Entry 7FD4 (electron microscopy, 2.40 A resolution); this record covers chains B and S of the 7 polymer chains in the assembly.

== Chain B ==
Molecule: Lon protease
Organism: Meiothermus taiwanensis
Notes: EC 3.4.21.53
UniProt: A0A059VAZ3 (A0A059VAZ3_9DEIN); numbering as in UniProt (aligned over 1-793)
Amino-acid sequence (793 residues; numbered 1 to 793; the number before each row is that of its first residue):
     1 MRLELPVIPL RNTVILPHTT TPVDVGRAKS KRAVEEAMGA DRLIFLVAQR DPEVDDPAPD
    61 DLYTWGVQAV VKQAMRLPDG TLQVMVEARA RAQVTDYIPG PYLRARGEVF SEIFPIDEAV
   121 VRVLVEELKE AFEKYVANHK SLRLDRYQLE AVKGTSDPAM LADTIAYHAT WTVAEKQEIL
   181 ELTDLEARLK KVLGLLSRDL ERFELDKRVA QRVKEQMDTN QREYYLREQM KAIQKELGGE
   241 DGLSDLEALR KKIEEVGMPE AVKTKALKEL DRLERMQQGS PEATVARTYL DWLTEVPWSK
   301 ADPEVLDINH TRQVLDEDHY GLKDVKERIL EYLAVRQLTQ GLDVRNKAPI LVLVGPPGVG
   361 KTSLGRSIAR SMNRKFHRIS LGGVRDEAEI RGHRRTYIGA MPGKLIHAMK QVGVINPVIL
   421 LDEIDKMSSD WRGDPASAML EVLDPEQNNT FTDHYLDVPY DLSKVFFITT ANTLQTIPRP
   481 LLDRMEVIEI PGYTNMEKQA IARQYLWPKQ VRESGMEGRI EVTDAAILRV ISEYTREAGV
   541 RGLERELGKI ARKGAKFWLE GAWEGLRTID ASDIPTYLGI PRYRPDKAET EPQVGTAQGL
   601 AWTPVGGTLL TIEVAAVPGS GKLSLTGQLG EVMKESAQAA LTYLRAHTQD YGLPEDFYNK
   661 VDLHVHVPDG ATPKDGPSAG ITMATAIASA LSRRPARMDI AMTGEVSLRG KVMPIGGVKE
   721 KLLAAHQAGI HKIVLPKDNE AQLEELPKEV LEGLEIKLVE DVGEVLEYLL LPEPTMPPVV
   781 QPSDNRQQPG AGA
Unresolved in the structure: 1, 781-793
Covalently attached groups: compound 4KZ linked to Ser678
Small-molecule neighbours:
  - 4KZ (N-[(1R)-1-(dihydroxyboranyl)-2-phenylethyl]-Nalpha-(pyrazin-2-ylcarbonyl)-L-phenylalaninamide): Leu600, Ala601, Trp602, Thr603, Thr608, Leu610, Met633, Val667, Thr672, Pro673, Lys674, Asp675, Gly676, Pro677, Ala679, Lys721
  - ATP-gamma-S (AGS; phosphothiophosphoric acid-adenylate ester), molecule 1: Asp318, His319, Tyr320, Leu322, Pro356, Pro357, Gly358, Val359, Gly360, Lys361, Thr362, Ser363, Glu423, Tyr493, Ile501, Tyr505, Lys509, Val540, Arg541
  - ATP-gamma-S (AGS), molecule 2: Glu446, Pro480, Arg484
Reported in the primary citation:
  - self-association interface (contacts with another copy of this molecule); pairs are residue here / residue on that copy: Met217-Tyr224, Leu205, Val209, Val213, Met217, Leu226, Met230, Ile233, Leu237
  - binding site for Alpha-S1-casein (chain S): Tyr224, Tyr397, Ile398, Trp431
  - contacts within the chain: Tyr224-Tyr225
  - mutagenesis - M217A, M217S, Y224H, Y224I, Y224L, Y225A, Y225S: abolished catalytic activity
  - mutagenesis - M217L, M217Y, Q221A, Y224F, Y224M, Y224W, Y225L: unchanged catalytic activity
  - mutagenesis - Y224A, Y224S: abolished catalytic activity on Ig2 and alpha-casein

== Chain S ==
Molecule: Alpha-S1-casein
Organism: Bos taurus
Amino-acid sequence (22 residues; each row starts with the number of its first residue; X marks 22 residues of unknown identity (built as UNK)):
     1 XXXXXXXXXX XXXXXXXXXX XX

== Interface between chain B and chain S ==
Chain B residues in contact with chain S, 5 residues: Tyr224, Thr396, Tyr397, Ile398, Trp431

== In short ==
No residue of chain B is in contact with chain S. Bound to chain B: ATP-gamma-S. Covalently linked compound
4KZ: at Ser678(B). The paper reports a binding site for Alpha-S1-casein (chain S) at Tyr224(B), Tyr397(B) and
Ile398(B) among others; M217A, M217S and Y224H of chain B, among others, abolish catalytic activity; 16
substitutions were tested in all.
Here chain B is Lon protease (Meiothermus taiwanensis) and chain S is Alpha-S1-casein (Bos taurus). Entry 7FD4
(A complete three-dimensional structure of the Lon protease translocating a protein substrate (conformation
1)) was determined by electron microscopy together with 7FD5 from the same study.
